8ZDQ - chains v and x of the 33 polymer chains in the assembly; structure by electron microscopy, 3.29 A resolution.

[Chain v (and x)]
Name: Central Fiber Protein (gp20)
Organism: Mycolicibacterium smegmatis MC2 155
Notes: chain x of this document is another copy of the same molecule, construct and numbering; everything in this record applies to it too
Amino-acid sequence (878 residues; numbered 1 to 878; the number before each row is that of its first residue):
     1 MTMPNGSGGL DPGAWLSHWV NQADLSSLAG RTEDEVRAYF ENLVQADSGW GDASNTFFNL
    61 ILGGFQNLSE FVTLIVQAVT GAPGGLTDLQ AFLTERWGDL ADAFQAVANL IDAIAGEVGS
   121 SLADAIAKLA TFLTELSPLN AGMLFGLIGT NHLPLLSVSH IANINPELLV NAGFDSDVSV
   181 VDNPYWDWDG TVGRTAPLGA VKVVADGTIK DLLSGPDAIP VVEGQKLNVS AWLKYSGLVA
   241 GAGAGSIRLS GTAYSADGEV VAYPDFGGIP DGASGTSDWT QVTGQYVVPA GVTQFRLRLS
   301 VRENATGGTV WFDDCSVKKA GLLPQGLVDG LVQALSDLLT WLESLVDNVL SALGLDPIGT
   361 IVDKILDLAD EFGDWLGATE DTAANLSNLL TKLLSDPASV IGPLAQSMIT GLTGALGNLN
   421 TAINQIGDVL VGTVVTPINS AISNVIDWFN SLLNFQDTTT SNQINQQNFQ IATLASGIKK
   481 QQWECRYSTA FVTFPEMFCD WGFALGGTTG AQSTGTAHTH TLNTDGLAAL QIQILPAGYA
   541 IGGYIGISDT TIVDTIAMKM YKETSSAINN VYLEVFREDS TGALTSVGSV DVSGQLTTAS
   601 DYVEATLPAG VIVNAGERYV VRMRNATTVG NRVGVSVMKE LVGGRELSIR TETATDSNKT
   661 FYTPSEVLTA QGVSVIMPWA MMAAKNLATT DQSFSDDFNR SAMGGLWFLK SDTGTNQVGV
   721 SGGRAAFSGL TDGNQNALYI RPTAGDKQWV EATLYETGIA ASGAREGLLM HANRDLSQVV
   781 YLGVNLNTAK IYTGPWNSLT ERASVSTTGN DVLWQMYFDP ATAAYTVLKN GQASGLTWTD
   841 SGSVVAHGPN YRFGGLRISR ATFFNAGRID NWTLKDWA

[Chain v / chain x interface]
Contacting residue pairs (267):
  Leu60(v) - Asn67(x)
  Ile61(v) - Phe57(x)  hydrophobic
  Ile61(v) - Asn67(x)
  Ile61(v) - Leu68(x)  hydrogen bond (backbone-backbone)
  Leu62(v) - Leu68(x)
  Gly63(v) - Leu68(x)
  Gly63(v) - Ser69(x)
  Phe65(v) - Leu68(x)  hydrophobic
  Phe65(v) - Val72(x)  hydrophobic
  Leu68(v) - Leu68(x)  hydrophobic
  Phe71(v) - Phe71(x)  hydrophobic
  Phe71(v) - Val72(x)  hydrophobic
  Leu74(v) - Leu86(x)  hydrophobic
  Ile75(v) - Leu86(x)  hydrophobic
  Ala78(v) - Leu86(x)  hydrophobic
  Ala78(v) - Leu89(x)  hydrophobic
  Ala78(v) - Gln90(x)
  Ala78(v) - Leu93(x)
  Val79(v) - Leu89(x)  hydrophobic
  Val79(v) - Leu93(x)  hydrophobic
  Val79(v) - Trp97(x)
  Thr80(v) - Trp97(x)
  Phe92(v) - Trp97(x)  hydrophobic
  Arg96(v) - Arg96(x)
  Arg96(v) - Trp97(x)
  Arg96(v) - Leu100(x)
  Leu100(v) - Leu100(x)  hydrophobic
  Leu100(v) - Phe104(x)  hydrophobic
  Ala103(v) - Phe104(x)  hydrophobic
  Val107(v) - Val107(x)  hydrophobic
  Leu110(v) - Leu110(x)  hydrophobic
  Leu110(v) - Ile111(x)  hydrophobic
  Ala113(v) - Leu129(x)
  Ile114(v) - Ile114(x)  hydrophobic
  Thr131(v) - Glu135(x)
  Phe132(v) - Phe132(x)  hydrophobic
  Leu133(v) - Phe132(x)
  Leu133(v) - Glu135(x)
  Leu139(v) - Leu139(x)  hydrophobic
  Met143(v) - Pro138(x)  hydrophobic
  Met143(v) - Leu139(x)
  Phe145(v) - Pro138(x)  hydrophobic
  Phe145(v) - Leu139(x)
  Phe145(v) - Asn140(x)
  Phe145(v) - Ala141(x)  hydrogen bond (backbone-backbone)
  Gly146(v) - Ala141(x)
  Leu147(v) - Ala141(x)
  Asn151(v) - Pro166(x)
  Asn151(v) - Glu167(x)
  His152(v) - Met143(x)  hydrogen bond (side chain-backbone)
  His152(v) - Leu144(x)
  His152(v) - Leu147(x)
  His152(v) - Ile148(x)  hydrogen bond (backbone-backbone)
  Leu153(v) - Leu153(x)  hydrophobic
  Pro154(v) - Leu147(x)
  Pro154(v) - Ile148(x)
  Pro154(v) - Pro220(x)  hydrophobic
  Pro154(v) - Lys319(x)  hydrogen bond (backbone-side chain)
  Leu155(v) - Thr150(x)
  Leu155(v) - Pro220(x)
  Leu155(v) - Val222(x)  hydrophobic
  Leu155(v) - Gln225(x)
  Leu156(v) - Leu153(x)  hydrophobic
  Leu156(v) - Leu156(x)  hydrophobic
  Ser157(v) - Leu156(x)
  His160(v) - Leu153(x)  hydrogen bond (side chain-backbone)
  His160(v) - Pro154(x)  hydrogen bond (side chain-backbone)
  His160(v) - Leu155(x)
  His160(v) - Leu156(x)
  Ile161(v) - Leu156(x)  hydrophobic
  Ile161(v) - Ile161(x)  hydrophobic
  Ala162(v) - Leu155(x)  hydrophobic
  Ala162(v) - Val158(x)  hydrogen bond (backbone-backbone)
  Asn163(v) - Val158(x)
  Ile164(v) - Leu155(x)  hydrophobic
  Ile164(v) - Ser157(x)  hydrogen bond (backbone-side chain)
  Ile164(v) - Ser159(x)
  Asn165(v) - Ser159(x)  hydrogen bond
  Pro166(v) - Ser157(x)
  Pro166(v) - His160(x)
  Leu168(v) - His160(x)
  Val222(v) - Ala162(x)  hydrophobic
  Val222(v) - Ile164(x)  hydrophobic
  Glu223(v) - Asn163(x)
  Lys319(v) - Ser159(x)  hydrogen bond (backbone-side chain)
  Lys319(v) - His160(x)
  Gly321(v) - Ser159(x)
  Leu323(v) - Val158(x)  hydrophobic
  Leu327(v) - Asn163(x)
  Leu327(v) - Leu322(x)
  Leu327(v) - Leu323(x)  hydrogen bond (backbone-backbone)
  Val328(v) - Leu322(x)
  Val328(v) - Leu323(x)  hydrophobic
  Asp329(v) - Leu322(x)
  Asp329(v) - Leu323(x)  hydrogen bond (backbone-backbone)
  Asp329(v) - Pro324(x)
  Asp329(v) - Gln325(x)  hydrogen bond (side chain-backbone)
  Leu331(v) - Gln325(x)
  Leu331(v) - Leu331(x)  hydrophobic
  Ala334(v) - Leu335(x)  hydrophobic
  Leu338(v) - Leu339(x)  hydrophobic
  Trp341(v) - Leu339(x)  hydrophobic
  Trp341(v) - Ile361(x)
  Trp341(v) - Val362(x)
  Trp341(v) - Ile365(x)
  Leu345(v) - Ile365(x)  hydrophobic
  Asn348(v) - Leu366(x)
  Val349(v) - Leu368(x)  hydrophobic
  Val349(v) - Phe372(x)  hydrophobic
  Ala352(v) - Ala369(x)
  Ala352(v) - Leu376(x)
  Leu353(v) - Phe372(x)  hydrophobic
  Trp375(v) - Trp375(x)
  Trp375(v) - Leu376(x)  hydrophobic
  Trp375(v) - Thr379(x)
  Leu386(v) - Leu386(x)  hydrophobic
  Leu389(v) - Leu390(x)  hydrophobic
  Leu393(v) - Leu393(x)  hydrophobic
  Ser399(v) - Leu394(x)
  Val400(v) - Leu393(x)
  Val400(v) - Leu394(x)
  Ile401(v) - Leu393(x)  hydrophobic
  Ile401(v) - Pro397(x)  hydrophobic
  Gly402(v) - Leu393(x)  hydrogen bond (backbone-backbone)
  Gly402(v) - Leu394(x)
  Gly402(v) - Pro397(x)
  Pro403(v) - Pro397(x)
  Leu404(v) - Pro397(x)  hydrophobic
  Met408(v) - Gly402(x)
  Met408(v) - Leu404(x)  hydrophobic
  Ile409(v) - Gln406(x)
  Ile409(v) - Ile409(x)  hydrophobic
  Thr410(v) - Pro403(x)
  Thr410(v) - Leu404(x)  hydrogen bond (side chain-backbone)
  Thr410(v) - Ala405(x)
  Thr410(v) - Gln406(x)  hydrogen bond (backbone-side chain)
  Gly411(v) - Gln406(x)  hydrogen bond (backbone-side chain)
  Leu412(v) - Gln406(x)
  Leu412(v) - Leu412(x)  hydrophobic
  Ala415(v) - Leu416(x)  hydrophobic
  Leu419(v) - Asn420(x)
  Leu419(v) - Ile423(x)  hydrophobic
  Ile423(v) - Ile423(x)  hydrophobic
  Asn439(v) - Asn424(x)
  Ala441(v) - Ile423(x)
  Ala441(v) - Asn424(x)
  Ala441(v) - Gly427(x)
  Asn444(v) - Gly427(x)
  Asn444(v) - Asp428(x)  hydrogen bond
  Asn444(v) - Val431(x)
  Val445(v) - Gly427(x)
  Val445(v) - Leu430(x)  hydrophobic
  Trp448(v) - Leu430(x)
  Trp448(v) - Trp448(x)  hydrophobic
  Trp448(v) - Phe449(x)
  Phe455(v) - Phe455(x)  hydrophobic
  Phe455(v) - Gln456(x)
  Asn462(v) - Gln463(x)
  Gln463(v) - Gln463(x)  hydrogen bond
  Gln466(v) - Gln466(x)
  Gln466(v) - Gln467(x)
  Gln466(v) - Gln470(x)
  Phe469(v) - Gln470(x)
  Phe469(v) - Leu474(x)  hydrophobic
  Gln470(v) - Gln470(x)  hydrogen bond
  Gly477(v) - Ser548(x)
  Ile478(v) - Ser548(x)
  Lys479(v) - Ser548(x)  hydrogen bond (backbone-backbone)
  Lys479(v) - Ala615(x)
  Gln481(v) - Lys480(x)
  Gln481(v) - Val492(x)
  Gln481(v) - Ser548(x)
  Gln482(v) - Gly546(x)
  Gln482(v) - Arg618(x)
  Gln482(v) - Arg645(x)  hydrogen bond
  Gln482(v) - Leu647(x)
  Trp483(v) - Val492(x)  hydrogen bond (side chain-backbone)
  Trp483(v) - Thr493(x)
  Trp483(v) - Pro495(x)
  Trp483(v) - Arg645(x)  hydrogen bond (backbone-side chain)
  Cys485(v) - Arg645(x)
  Arg486(v) - Arg645(x)
  Glu496(v) - Arg645(x)  salt bridge
  Met497(v) - Phe494(x)  hydrophobic
  Met497(v) - Phe498(x)  hydrophobic
  Met497(v) - Met638(x)  hydrophobic
  Phe498(v) - Phe498(x)  hydrophobic
  Asp500(v) - Leu641(x)  hydrogen bond (backbone-backbone)
  Asp500(v) - Gly644(x)
  Asp500(v) - Arg645(x)  salt bridge
  Asp500(v) - Leu647(x)
  Trp501(v) - Met638(x)  hydrophobic
  Trp501(v) - Lys639(x)
  Trp501(v) - Glu640(x)
  Trp501(v) - Leu641(x)
  Trp501(v) - Leu647(x)  hydrophobic
  Trp501(v) - Met677(x)  hydrophobic
  Gly502(v) - Met638(x)
  Gly502(v) - Lys639(x)  hydrogen bond (backbone-backbone)
  Phe503(v) - Phe498(x)  hydrophobic
  Phe503(v) - Phe503(x)  hydrophobic
  Phe503(v) - Ala529(x)
  Phe503(v) - Met638(x)  hydrophobic
  Ala504(v) - Ala528(x)
  Ala504(v) - Ala529(x)  hydrogen bond (backbone-backbone)
  Ala504(v) - Gln531(x)
  Leu505(v) - Leu505(x)  hydrophobic
  Leu505(v) - Leu527(x)
  Leu505(v) - Ala528(x)  hydrophobic
  Gly506(v) - Gly526(x)
  Gly506(v) - Leu527(x)  hydrogen bond (backbone-backbone)
  Gly507(v) - Asp525(x)
  Thr508(v) - Asn523(x)
  Thr508(v) - Asp525(x)  hydrogen bond (backbone-backbone)
  Thr508(v) - Gly526(x)
  Thr509(v) - Leu522(x)
  Thr509(v) - Asn523(x)
  Gly510(v) - His520(x)  hydrogen bond (backbone-side chain)
  Gly510(v) - Thr521(x)  hydrogen bond (backbone-backbone)
  Gly510(v) - Asn523(x)
  Ala511(v) - His520(x)
  Ala511(v) - Thr521(x)  hydrogen bond (backbone-backbone)
  Gln512(v) - His518(x)
  Gln512(v) - Thr519(x)
  Gln512(v) - His520(x)
  Ser513(v) - Thr519(x)  hydrogen bond (side chain-backbone)
  Thr514(v) - Ala517(x)
  Thr514(v) - His518(x)
  His518(v) - His518(x)  hydrogen bond
  His518(v) - His520(x)  hydrogen bond
  His520(v) - His520(x)  hydrogen bond
  Thr524(v) - Gln531(x)
  Leu527(v) - Lys639(x)
  Ser600(v) - Gly643(x)
  Ser695(v) - Gln467(x)  hydrogen bond
  Ser695(v) - Ile471(x)
  Asp696(v) - Gln467(x)
  Asp696(v) - Ile471(x)
  Asp697(v) - Ile464(x)
  Asp697(v) - Gln467(x)
  Asn699(v) - Ile464(x)
  Asn699(v) - Asn468(x)
  Arg700(v) - Ile471(x)
  Arg700(v) - Asp691(x)
  Ser701(v) - Asp691(x)  hydrogen bond (backbone-side chain)
  Ser701(v) - Ala878(x)
  Gly704(v) - Ala688(x)
  Gly704(v) - Thr690(x)
  Gly705(v) - Ala688(x)  hydrogen bond (backbone-backbone)
  Gly705(v) - Thr690(x)
  Leu706(v) - Leu474(x)  hydrophobic
  Leu706(v) - Ala475(x)  hydrophobic
  Phe708(v) - Gly610(x)
  Phe708(v) - Ile612(x)  hydrophobic
  Tyr739(v) - Leu474(x)
  Ile740(v) - Thr550(x)
  Ile740(v) - Ile612(x)  hydrophobic
  Ile740(v) - Asn614(x)  hydrogen bond (backbone-side chain)
  Arg741(v) - Leu474(x)
  Arg741(v) - Thr550(x)
  Pro742(v) - Asn614(x)
  Arg774(v) - Arg577(x)
  Arg774(v) - Ile612(x)
  Arg774(v) - Asn614(x)  hydrogen bond
  Arg774(v) - Glu617(x)  salt bridge
  Asp775(v) - Val587(x)
  Phe853(v) - Asn614(x)
Also at the interface, not in a pair above, chain v (160 interface residues in all): Phe57, Gly81, Asp99, Ala130, Asn140, Leu144, Ile148, Thr150, Val158, Gln225, Ala320, Leu342, Ser344, Thr382, Asn385, Leu452, Thr459, Glu484, Ala528, Ala529, Tyr602, Ala702, Pro849
Also at the interface, not in a pair above, chain x (170 interface residues in all): Leu62, Ile75, Thr134, Leu168, Leu327, Leu338, Leu342, Gly373, Ala383, Ser395, Ile401, Leu419, Ile426, Leu452, Thr459, Glu484, Thr516, Ile545, Ile547, Asp549, Thr551, Ile552, Ser580, Val613, Tyr619, Thr689, Asp876

[Overview]
160 residues of chain v and 170 residues of chain x are in contact; the contacts include 42 hydrogen bonds and
3 salt bridges. Polar pairs include Glu496(v)-Arg645(x), Asp500(v)-Arg645(x) and Arg774(v)-Glu617(x).
Both chains are Central Fiber Protein (gp20) (Mycolicibacterium smegmatis MC2 155). Entry 8ZDQ (Cryo-EM
structure of Mycobacteriophage Douge complete baseplate (gp13, gp17, gp23, gp16, gp18 and gp20)) was
determined by electron microscopy (same publication as 8ZDJ, 8ZDK, 8ZDL and 8ZDO).
